8I13 - chains B and C of the 6 polymer chains in the assembly; structure by electron microscopy, 6.90 A resolution (low resolution: residue-level contacts below are approximate; hydrogen-bond / salt-bridge calls are withheld).

== Chain B ==
Name: SMC6 isoform 1
From: Saccharomyces cerevisiae
UniProtKB: A0A8H4BXH7 (A0A8H4BXH7_YEASX); numbering as in UniProt (aligned over 1-1114)
Amino-acid sequence (1114 residues; row label = number of the first residue in the row):
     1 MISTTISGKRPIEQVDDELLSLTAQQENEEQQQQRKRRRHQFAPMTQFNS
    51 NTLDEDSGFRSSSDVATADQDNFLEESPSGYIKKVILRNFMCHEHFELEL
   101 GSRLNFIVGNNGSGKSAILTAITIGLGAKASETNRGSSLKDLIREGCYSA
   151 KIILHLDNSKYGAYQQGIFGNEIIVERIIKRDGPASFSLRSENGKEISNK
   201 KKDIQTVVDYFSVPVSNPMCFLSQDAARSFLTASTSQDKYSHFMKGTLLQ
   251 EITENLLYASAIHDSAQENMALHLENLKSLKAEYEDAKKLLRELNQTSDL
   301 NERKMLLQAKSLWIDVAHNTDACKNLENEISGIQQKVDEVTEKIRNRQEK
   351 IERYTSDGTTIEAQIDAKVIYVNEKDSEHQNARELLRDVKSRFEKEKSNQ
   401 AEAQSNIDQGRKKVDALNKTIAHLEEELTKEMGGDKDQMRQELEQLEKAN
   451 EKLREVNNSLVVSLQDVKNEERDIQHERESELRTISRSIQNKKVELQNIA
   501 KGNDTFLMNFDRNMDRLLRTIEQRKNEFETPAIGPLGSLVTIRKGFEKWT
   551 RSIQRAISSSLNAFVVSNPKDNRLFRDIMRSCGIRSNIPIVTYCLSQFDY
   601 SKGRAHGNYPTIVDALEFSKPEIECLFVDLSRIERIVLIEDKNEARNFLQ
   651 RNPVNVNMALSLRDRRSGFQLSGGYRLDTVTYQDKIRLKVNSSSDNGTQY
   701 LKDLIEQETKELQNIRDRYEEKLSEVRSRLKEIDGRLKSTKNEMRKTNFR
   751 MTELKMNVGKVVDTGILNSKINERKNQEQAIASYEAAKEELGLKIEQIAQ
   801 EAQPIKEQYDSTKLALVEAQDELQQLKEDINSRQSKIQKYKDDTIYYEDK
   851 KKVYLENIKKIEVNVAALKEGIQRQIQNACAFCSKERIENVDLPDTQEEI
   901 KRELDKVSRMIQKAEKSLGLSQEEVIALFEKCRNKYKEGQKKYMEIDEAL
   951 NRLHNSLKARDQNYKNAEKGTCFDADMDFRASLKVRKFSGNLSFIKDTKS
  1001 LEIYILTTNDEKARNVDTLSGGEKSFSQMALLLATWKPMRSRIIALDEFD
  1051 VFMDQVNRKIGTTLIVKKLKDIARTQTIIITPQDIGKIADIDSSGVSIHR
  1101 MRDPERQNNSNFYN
Disordered / not traced: 1-75, 289-293, 535, 1105-1114

== Chain C ==
Name: MMS21 isoform 1
From: Saccharomyces cerevisiae
UniProtKB: A0A8H8ULJ5 (A0A8H8ULJ5_YEASX); residues 1-267 here = UniProt positions 1-267
Amino-acid sequence (267 residues; numbered 1 to 267; the number before each row is that of its first residue):
     1 MALNDNPIPKSVPLHPKSGKYFHNLHARDLSNIYQQCYKQIDETINQLVD
    51 STSPSTIGIEEQVADITSTYKLLSTYESESNSFDEHIKDLKKNFKQSSDA
   101 CPQIDLSTWDKYRTGELTAPKLSELYLNMPTPEPATMVNNTDTLKILKVL
   151 PYIWNDPTCVIPDLQNPADEDDLQIEGGKIELTCPITCKPYEAPLISRKC
   201 NHVFDRDGIQNYLQGYTTRDCPQAACSQVVSMRDFVRDPIMELRCKIAKM
   251 KESQEQDKRSSQAIDVL
Disordered / not traced: 1-2

== How chain B and chain C interact ==
Residue-residue contacts (8):
  Gln824(B) - Asp29(C)
  Gln824(B) - Asn32(C)
  Ser832(B) - Asn24(C)
  Ser835(B) - His23(C)
  Ser835(B) - Asn24(C)
  Gln838(B) - His23(C)
  Lys839(B) - Lys20(C)
  Lys839(B) - His23(C)
Also at the interface, not in a pair above, chain B (7 interface residues in all): Lys836, Asp842
Also at the interface, not in a pair above, chain C (6 interface residues in all): Pro16

== In short ==
7 residues of chain B and 6 residues of chain C are in contact.
Chain B is SMC6 isoform 1 and chain C is MMS21 isoform 1, both from Saccharomyces cerevisiae; the structure,
Cryo-EM structure of 6-subunit Smc5/6, was determined by electron microscopy together with 7YLM, 7YMD, 7YQH,
8HQS, 8I21, 8I4U and 6 further entries from the same study.
